PDB entry 6WXU | electron microscopy, 2.70 A resolution | chains B and C of the 4 polymer chains in the assembly

[Chain B]
Name: Dual oxidase maturation factor 1
From: Mus musculus
UniProtKB: Q8VE49 (DOXA1_MOUSE); residue numbers follow UniProt; this construct covers 1-341
Chain sequence (341 residues; each row starts with the number of its first residue):
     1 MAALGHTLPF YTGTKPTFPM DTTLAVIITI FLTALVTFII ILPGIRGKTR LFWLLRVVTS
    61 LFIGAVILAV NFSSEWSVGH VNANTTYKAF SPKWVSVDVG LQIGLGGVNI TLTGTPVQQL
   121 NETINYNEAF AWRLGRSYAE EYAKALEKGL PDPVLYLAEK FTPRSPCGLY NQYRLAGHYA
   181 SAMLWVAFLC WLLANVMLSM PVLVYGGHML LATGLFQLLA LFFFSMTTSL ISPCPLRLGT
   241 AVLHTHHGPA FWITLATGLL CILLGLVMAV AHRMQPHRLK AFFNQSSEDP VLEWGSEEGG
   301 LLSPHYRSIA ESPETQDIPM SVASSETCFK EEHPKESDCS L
Not modelled in the structure: 1-2, 276-341
Curated features (UniProtKB/Swiss-Prot):
  - glycosylation (N-linked (GlcNAc...) asparagine): N84, N109, N121
Disulfides: C167-C234
Covalent attachments: N-acetylglucosamine (NAG) linked to N84, N121; glycan linked to N109
Ligand contacts: diundecyl phosphatidyl choline (PLC): D21, T22, T23, V26, I27, T29, I30, T33, L68
What the authors report for this chain:
  - post-translational modification sites: N109, N121

[Chain C]
Name: Dual oxidase 1
From: Mus musculus
UniProtKB: A2AQ92 (A2AQ92_MOUSE); residue numbers follow UniProt; this construct covers 20-1551
Chain sequence (1536 residues; numbered 16 to 1551; the number before each row is that of its first residue):
    16 GPSRGAQNSI SWEVQRFDGW YNNLMEHRWG SKGSRLQRLV PASYADGVYQ PLKEPYLPNP
    76 RHLSNRVMRG SAGQPSLRNR TVLGVFFGYH VLSDLVSVET PGCPAEFLNI YIPHGDPVFD
   136 PDKRGNVVLP FQRSRWDRNT GQSPSNPRDQ SNQVTGWLDG SAIYGSSHSW SDTLRSFSGG
   196 QLASGPDPAF PSDSQSSLLM WMAPDPSTGQ GGPRGVYAFG AQRGNREPFL QALGLLWFRY
   256 HNLCARKLAQ EHPHWGDEEL FQHARKRVIA TYQNIAMYEW LPSFLKQTPP EYPGYRPFLD
   316 PSISPEFVVA SEQFLSTMVP SGVYMRNASC HFQGIPSHNS SVSGALRVCN SYWSREHPKL
   376 QRAEDVDALL LGMASQIAER EDHVVVEDMQ DFWPGPLKFS RTDYLASCLQ RGRDLGLPSY
   436 TKAREALGLS PISHWQDINP ALSRSNGTVL EATAALYNQD LSRLELLPGG LLESHGDPGP
   496 LFSTIVLDQF VRLRDGDRYW FENTRNGLFS KEEIAEIRNT SLRDILVAVT NVDPSALQPN
   556 VFFWLAGDPC PQPSQLSAKG LPACAPLFIR DYFEGSGFGF GLTIGTLCCF PLVSLLSAWI
   616 VARLRKRNFK RLQRQDRQSI MSEKLVGGVE ALEWQGRNEP CRPVLVHLQP GQIRVVDGRL
   676 TVLRTIQLRP PQQVNLILSS NRGRRTLLLK IPKEYDLVLL FNMEEERQAL VENVRGALKE
   736 NGLSFQEWEL REQELMRAAV TRQQRGHLLE TFFRHLFSQV LDINQADAGT LPLDSSTKVR
   796 EALTCELSRA EFADSLGLKP QDMFVESMFS LADKDGNGYL SFREFLDILV VFMKGSPEEK
   856 SRLMFRMYDF DGNGLISKDE FIRMLRSFIE ISNNCLSKAQ LAEVVESMFR ESGFQDKEEL
   916 TWEDFHFMLR DHDSDLRFTQ LCVKGVEVPE VIKNLCRRAS YISQEKICPS PRMSAHCARN
   976 NMKTASSPQR LQCPMDTDPP QEIRRRFGKK VTSFQPLLFT EAHREKFQRS RRHQTVQQFK
  1036 RFIENYRRHI GCVAVFYTIT GALFLERAYY YAFAAHHSGI TDTTRVGIIL SRGTAASISF
  1096 MFSYILLTMC RNLITFLRET FLNRYIPFDA AVDFHRLIAS TAIILTVLHS AGHVVNVYLF
  1156 SISPLSVLSC LFPGLFHDDG SEFPQKYYWW FFQTVPGLTG VLLLLALAIM YVFASHHFRR
  1216 RSFRGFWLTH HLYIFLYILL IIHGSFALIQ MPRFHIFFLV PAIIYVGDKL VSLSRKKVEI
  1276 SVVKAELLPS GVTHLRFQRP QGFEYKSGQW VRIACLALGT TEYHPFTLTS APHEDTLSLH
  1336 IRAAGPWTTR LREIYSPPTG DTCARYPKLY LDGPFGEGHQ EWHKFEVSVL VGGGIGVTPF
  1396 ASILKDLVFK SSVSCQVFCK KIYFIWVTRT QRQFEWLADI IREVEENDRQ DLVSVHIYIT
  1456 QLAEKFDLRT TMLYICERHF QKVLNRSLFT GLRSITHFGR PPFEPFFNSL QEVHPQVRKI
  1516 GVFSCGPPGM TKNVEKACQL INRQDRTHFS HHYENF
Not modelled in the structure: 16-22, 351-357, 623-1029, 1271-1551
Sequence notes: expression tag (16-19)
Disulfides: C118-C1165, C345-C565, C364-C579
Covalent attachments: N-acetylglucosamine (NAG) linked to N94, N342, N534
Metal / ion sites: heme c Fe site 1: H1130, H1225; heme c Fe site 2 near H1238 (its only coordinating residue here)
Ligand contacts:
  - heme c (HEC), molecule 1: R1087, A1090, I1093, S1094, F1097, T1141, H1144, S1145, H1148, F1186, P1191, G1192, G1195, V1196, L1198, L1199, L1202, L1235, H1238, G1239, S1240, F1241, A1242, L1243, I1244, Q1245, P1247, R1248, F1249
  - heme c (HEC), molecule 2: F1097, I1100, L1101, M1104, R1106, H1130, R1131, A1134, M1205, Y1206, A1209, R1214, F1221, W1222, H1225, Y1228, L1231, Y1232, Y1260, K1264
  - diundecyl phosphatidyl choline (PLC): T1053, G1056, A1057, L1060, E1061, Y1064
  - 1,2-dilauroyl-sn-glycero-3-phosphate (PX2): F1037, Y1041, H1044, I1045, C1047, V1048, Y1052, L1102, I1109, I1121, P1122, F1123, A1125, A1126, D1128, F1129, L1132
What the authors report for this chain:
  - mutagenesis - F1097A, F1097I, F1097V, F1097Y: decreased catalytic activity

[Interface between chain B and chain C]
Residue-residue contacts - 46 pairs, chain B then chain C:
  A3(B) with V1150(C)
  L8(B) with F122(C), hydrophobic; N124(C), hydrogen bond (backbone-side chain); P145(C), hydrophobic
  P9(B) with D1077(C)
  F10(B) with D1077(C), hydrogen bond (backbone-backbone); T1078(C); L1154(C); I1157(C), hydrophobic
  Y11(B) with T1076(C); D1077(C), hydrogen bond (backbone-backbone); R1080(C)
  K15(B) with H1071(C); D1077(C), salt bridge
  P16(B) with A1067(C); F1068(C), hydrophobic; H1071(C)
  T17(B) with F1068(C)
  F18(B) with Y1064(C), hydrophobic; F1068(C)
  T22(B) with Y1064(C)
  T33(B) with T1053(C)
  I40(B) with I1038(C)
  I41(B) with I1038(C); R1042(C)
  P43(B) with K1035(C)
  G44(B) with I1038(C); E1039(C); R1042(C)
  R50(B) with K1035(C)
  Y87(B) with P159(C)
  K88(B) with P159(C)
  A89(B) with S160(C)
  N121(B) with A60(C); D61(C)
  Y126(B) with P159(C)
  E147(B) with N154(C); N161(C)
  K148(B) with Q157(C); S158(C)
  G149(B) with S158(C); P159(C); S160(C), hydrogen bond (backbone-side chain); N161(C)
  L150(B) with S158(C); S160(C), hydrogen bond (backbone-side chain)
Other interface residues (no listed pair), chain B (28 interface residues in all): G5, T37, E122
Other interface residues (no listed pair), chain C (34 interface residues in all): L412, F1034, I1045, A1049, G1074, S1158, P1159

[In short]
28 residues of chain B face 34 of chain C across their interface, with 5 hydrogen bonds and 1 salt bridge.
Among the polar pairs are K15(B)-D1077(C), L8(B)-N124(C) and G149(B)-S160(C). The paper reports that F1097A,
F1097I and F1097V of chain C, among others, reduce catalytic activity; modification sites N109(B) and N121(B).
Chain B is Dual oxidase maturation factor 1 and chain C is Dual oxidase 1, both from Mus musculus; the
structure, CryoEM structure of mouse DUOX1-DUOXA1 complex in the dimer-of-dimer state, was determined by
electron microscopy (same publication as 6WXR and 6WXV).
